Entry 5A8A (X-ray diffraction, 1.80 A resolution); this record covers chain A.

== Chain A ==
Molecule: Riboflavin biosynthesis protein ribf
From: Corynebacterium ammoniagenes
Notes: EC 2.7.1.26; fragment: riboflavin kinase domain, residues 183-338
UniProtKB: Q59263 (RIBF_CORAM); numbering as in UniProt (aligned over 183-338)
Amino-acid sequence (156 residues; each row starts with the number of its first residue):
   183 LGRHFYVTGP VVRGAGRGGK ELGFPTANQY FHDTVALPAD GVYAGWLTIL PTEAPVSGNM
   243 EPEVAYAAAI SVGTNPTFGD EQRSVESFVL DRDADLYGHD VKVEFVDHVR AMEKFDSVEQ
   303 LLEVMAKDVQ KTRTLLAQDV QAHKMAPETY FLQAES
Disordered / not traced: 183
Bound ions: Zn2+: His186, Asp321, His325; Mg2+: Thr208, Asn210 (together with ADP, FMN)
Small-molecule neighbours:
  - ADP (adenosine-5'-diphosphate): Val193, Val194, Arg195, Gly196, Ala197, Gly198, Arg199, Gly200, Gly201, Pro207, Thr208, Ala209, Asn210, Ser269, Phe270, Val271, Arg274, Asp275, Ala276, Asp277, Leu278, Tyr279
  - FMN (flavin mononucleotide): Gly196, Ala197, Gly198, Arg199, Gly200, Leu204, Thr208, Asn210, Val224, Ala251, Ile252, Ser253, Asn257, Pro258, Thr259, Phe260, Glu268, Phe270, Arg292, Ala293, Met294, Glu295, Phe297, Leu303, Met307, Asp310
What the authors report for this chain:
  - Zn2+ coordination: His186, Asp321, His325
  - Mg2+ coordination: Thr208, Asn210
  - catalytic residues: Glu268 (citing earlier work)
  - catalytic residues: Arg199, Asn210 (proposed by the authors, not directly observed)

== In short ==
Ligands of chain A: flavin mononucleotide and ADP. His186, Asp321 and His325 coordinate Zn2+. Thr208 and
Asn210 coordinate Mg2+. From the paper: catalytic residues Glu268, Arg199 and Asn210; Zn2+ coordination by
His186, Asp321 and His325.
Chain A is Riboflavin biosynthesis protein ribf (Corynebacterium ammoniagenes); the structure, Crystal
structure of the riboflavin kinase module of FAD synthetase from Corynebacterium ammoniagenes in complex with
..., was determined by X-ray diffraction (same publication as 5A89).
